8VO0 - chains K and D of the 10 polymer chains in the assembly; structure by electron microscopy, 3.30 A resolution.

# Chain K
Protein: Histone H2A
From: Xenopus laevis
UniProt: Q6AZJ8 (Q6AZJ8_XENLA); residues 12-118 here correspond to UniProt positions 13-119 (UniProt number = residue number + 1)
Chain sequence (108 residues; row label = number of the first residue in the row):
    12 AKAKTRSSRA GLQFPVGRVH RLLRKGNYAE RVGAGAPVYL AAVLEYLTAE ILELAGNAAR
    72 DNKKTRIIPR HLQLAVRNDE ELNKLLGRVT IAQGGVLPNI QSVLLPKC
Differences from the reference sequence: expression tag (119)

# Chain D
Molecule: 157-nt DNA strand
From: Homo sapiens
Sequence (157 nucleotides; numbered 158 to 314; the number before each row is that of its first residue):
   158 GCTGCCGGCG GCTGGAGAAT CCCGGTGCCG AGGCCGCTCA ATTGGTCGTA GACAGCTCTA
   218 GCACCGCTTA AACGCACGTA CGCGCTGTCC CCCGCGTTTA AACCGCCAAG GGGATTACTC
   278 CCTAGTCTCC AGGCACGTCT CAGATATATA CATCCTG

# How chain K and chain D interact
Pairs across the interface - 12 pairs, chain K then chain D:
  Arg-29(K) / DG289(D)  phosphate contact
  Arg-29(K) / DG290(D)  salt bridge to the phosphate
  Arg-42(K) / DC279(D)  hydrogen bond to the sugar
  Arg-42(K) / DT280(D)  sugar contact
  Val-43(K) / DC279(D)  sugar contact
  Val-43(K) / DT280(D)  hydrogen bond to the phosphate
  Gly-44(K) / DC279(D)  sugar contact
  Ala-45(K) / DC279(D)  phosphate contact
  Lys-75(K) / DA299(D)  phosphate contact
  Lys-75(K) / DG300(D)  salt bridge to the phosphate
  Thr-76(K) / DA299(D)  phosphate contact
  Arg-77(K) / DA299(D)  salt bridge to the phosphate
Other interface residues (no listed pair), chain K (9 interface residues in all): His-31

# Overview
9 residues of chain K and 6 residues of chain D are in contact; the contacts include 2 hydrogen bonds and 3
salt bridges. Polar pairs include Arg-42(K)/DC279(D), Val-43(K)/DT280(D) and Arg-29(K)/DG290(D).
Chain K is Histone H2A (Xenopus laevis) and chain D is a 157-nt DNA strand (Homo sapiens); the structure,
H3K36me3-modified nucleosome bound to PRC2_AJ1-450 with histone H3 tail disengaged, was determined by electron
microscopy (same publication as 8VMI, 8VMJ, 8VML, 8VMN, 8VNV, 8VNZ and 8VOB).
